2B4U - chain A; structure by X-ray diffraction, 2.00 A resolution.

Chain A:
Name: myo-inositol hexaphosphate phosphohydrolase
Source organism: Selenomonas ruminantium
Notes: EC 3.1.3.72
UniProtKB: Q7WUJ1 (Q7WUJ1_SELRU); numbering as in UniProt (aligned over 34-346)
Chain sequence (335 residues; row label = number of the first residue in the row):
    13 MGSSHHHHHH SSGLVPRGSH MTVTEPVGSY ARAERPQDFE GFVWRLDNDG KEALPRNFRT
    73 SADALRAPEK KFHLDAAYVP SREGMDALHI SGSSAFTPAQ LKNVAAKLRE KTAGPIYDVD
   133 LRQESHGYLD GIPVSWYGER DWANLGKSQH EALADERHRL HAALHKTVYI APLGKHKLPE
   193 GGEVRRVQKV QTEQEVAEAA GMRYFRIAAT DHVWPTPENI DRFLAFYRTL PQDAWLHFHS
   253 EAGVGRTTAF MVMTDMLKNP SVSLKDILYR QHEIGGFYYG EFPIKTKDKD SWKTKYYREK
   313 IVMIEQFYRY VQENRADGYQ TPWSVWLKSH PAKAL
Not modelled in the structure: 13-33
Differences from the reference sequence: expression tag (13-33); engineered mutation Ser-252 (Cys in Q7WUJ1)
Modified positions: Mse-97, Mse-214, Mse-263, Mse-265, Mse-268, Mse-315 (selenomethionine; parent Met)
Ligand contacts: malonate ion (MLI): His-224, Val-256, Gly-257, Phe-289, Tyr-291, Lys-305, Tyr-309, Lys-312
From the paper describing this entry:
  - conformationally variable residues (loop rearrangement): His-251 to Thr-259
  - mutagenesis - D223N, R258K (1000-fold): decreased catalytic activity
  - contacts within the chain: Glu-136/Arg-258 (salt bridge)
  - catalytic residues: Asp-223, Arg-258

In short:
Ligands of chain A: malonate ion. The paper reports catalytic residues Asp-223 and Arg-258; D223N and R258K
reduce catalytic activity.
Chain A is myo-inositol hexaphosphate phosphohydrolase (Selenomonas ruminantium); the structure, Structure of
the C252S mutant of Selenomonas ruminantium PTP-like phytase, was determined by X-ray diffraction (same
publication as 2B4O and 2B4P).
